Entry 3D23 (X-ray diffraction, 2.50 A resolution); this record covers chains A and C of the 8 polymer chains in the assembly.

# Chain A (and C)
Molecule: 3C-like proteinase
From: Human coronavirus
Notes: EC 3.4.22.-; chain C of this document is another copy of the same molecule, construct and numbering; everything in this record applies to it too
UniProt: Q5MQD2 (R1AB_CVHN1); residues 1-300 here correspond to UniProt positions 3335-3634 (UniProt number = residue number + 3334)
Sequence (302 residues; each row starts with the number of its first residue; numbers below 1 keep their minus sign (Ala-1 is residue -1)):
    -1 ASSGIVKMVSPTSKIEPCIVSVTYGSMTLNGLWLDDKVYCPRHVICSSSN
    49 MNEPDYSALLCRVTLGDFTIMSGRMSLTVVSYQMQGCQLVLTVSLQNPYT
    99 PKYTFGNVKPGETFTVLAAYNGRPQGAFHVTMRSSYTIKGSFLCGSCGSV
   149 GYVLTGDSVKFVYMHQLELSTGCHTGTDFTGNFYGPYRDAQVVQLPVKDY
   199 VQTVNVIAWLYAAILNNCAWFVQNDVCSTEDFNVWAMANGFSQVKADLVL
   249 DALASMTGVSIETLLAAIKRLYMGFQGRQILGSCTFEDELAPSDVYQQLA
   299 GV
Disordered / not traced: 46-48 (chain C: -1 to 1, 300)
Construct notes: expression tag (-1 to 0)
What the authors report for this chain:
  - binding site for N-[(5-methylisoxazol-3-yl)carbonyl]alanyl-L-valyl-N~1~-((1R, 2Z)-4-(benzyloxy)-4-oxo-1-{[(3R)-2-oxopyrrolidin-3-yl]methyl}but-2-enyl)-L-leucinamide: Tyr54, Phe140, Cys145, His163
  - catalytic residues: His41, Phe140 to Cys145
  - contacts within the chain: Phe140-His163 (pi stacking)
  - binding site for N-[(5-methylisoxazol-3-yl)carbonyl]alanyl-L-valyl-N~1~-((1R, 2Z)-4-(benzyloxy)-4-oxo-1-{[(3R)-2-oxopyrrolidin-3-yl]methyl}but-2-enyl)-L-leucinamide: Met25
  - conformationally variable residues (loop rearrangement): Leu167 to Cys171

# Chain A / chain C interface
Residue-residue contacts - 58 pairs, chain A then chain C:
  Ala-1(A) with Lys137(C); Thr169(C)
  Ser0(A) with Lys137(C); Thr169(C), hydrogen bond (backbone-backbone); Gly170(C); Cys171(C)
  Gly2(A) with Gly138(C); Ser139(C), hydrogen bond (backbone-side chain)
  Val4(A) with Phe126(C), hydrophobic; Lys137(C); Ser139(C)
  Lys5(A) with Phe126(C)
  Met6(A) with Ala125(C)
  Val7(A) with Val7(C), hydrophobic; Gly124(C); Ala125(C), hydrogen bond (backbone-backbone)
  Pro9(A) with Thr10(C); Glu14(C); Pro122(C); Gln123(C); Gly124(C)
  Thr10(A) with Pro9(C); Thr10(C), hydrogen bond (backbone-side chain); Glu14(C), hydrogen bond (backbone-side chain)
  Ser11(A) with Thr10(C); Ser11(C); Glu14(C), hydrogen bond
  Glu14(A) with Pro9(C); Thr10(C), hydrogen bond (side chain-backbone); Ser11(C), hydrogen bond
  Gln123(A) with Pro9(C); Gln295(C)
  Gly124(A) with Met6(C); Val7(C); Pro9(C)
  Ala125(A) with Lys5(C); Met6(C); Val7(C), hydrogen bond (backbone-backbone)
  Phe126(A) with Val4(C), hydrophobic; Lys5(C); Met6(C), hydrophobic
  Lys137(A) with Val4(C)
  Gly138(A) with Gly2(C), hydrogen bond (backbone-backbone)
  Ser139(A) with Gly2(C); Val4(C); Gln296(C), hydrogen bond
  Leu141(A) with Gln296(C); Leu297(C)
  Gly154(A) with Arg121(C)
  Thr169(A) with Asn215(C)
  Gly170(A) with Gly2(C)
  Gln277(A) with Thr283(C)
  Cys282(A) with Cys282(C), hydrophobic
  Thr283(A) with Gln277(C)
  Gln296(A) with Ser139(C), hydrogen bond; Leu141(C)
  Leu297(A) with Leu141(C)
  Gly299(A) with Leu141(C)
Also at the interface, not in a pair above, chain A (33 interface residues in all): Ile3, Pro122, His172, Gly280, Gln295
Also at the interface, not in a pair above, chain C (33 interface residues in all): Ile3, Asn214, Ala298, Gly299

# Overview
The chain A/chain C interface involves 33 residues from each chain; the contacts include 12 hydrogen bonds.
Polar pairs include Gly2(A)-Ser139(C), Thr10(A)-Thr10(C) and Thr10(A)-Glu14(C). From the paper: catalytic
residues His41(A) and Phe140(A); a binding site for
N-[(5-methylisoxazol-3-yl)carbonyl]alanyl-L-valyl-N~1~-((1R,
2Z)-4-(benzyloxy)-4-oxo-1-{[(3R)-2-oxopyrrolidin-3-yl]methyl}but-2-enyl)-L-leucinamide at Tyr54(A), Phe140(A)
and Cys145(A) among others.
Chain A and chain C are both 3C-like proteinase (Human coronavirus); the structure, Main protease of
HCoV-HKU1, was determined by X-ray diffraction.
